PDB entry 2ZZE | X-ray diffraction, 2.16 A resolution | chain A

[Chain A]
Protein: Alanyl-tRNA synthetase
From: Pyrococcus horikoshii
Notes: EC 6.1.1.7
UniProtKB: O58035 (SYA_PYRHO); numbering as in UniProt (aligned over 1-752)
Sequence (752 residues; numbered 1 to 752; the number before each row is that of its first residue):
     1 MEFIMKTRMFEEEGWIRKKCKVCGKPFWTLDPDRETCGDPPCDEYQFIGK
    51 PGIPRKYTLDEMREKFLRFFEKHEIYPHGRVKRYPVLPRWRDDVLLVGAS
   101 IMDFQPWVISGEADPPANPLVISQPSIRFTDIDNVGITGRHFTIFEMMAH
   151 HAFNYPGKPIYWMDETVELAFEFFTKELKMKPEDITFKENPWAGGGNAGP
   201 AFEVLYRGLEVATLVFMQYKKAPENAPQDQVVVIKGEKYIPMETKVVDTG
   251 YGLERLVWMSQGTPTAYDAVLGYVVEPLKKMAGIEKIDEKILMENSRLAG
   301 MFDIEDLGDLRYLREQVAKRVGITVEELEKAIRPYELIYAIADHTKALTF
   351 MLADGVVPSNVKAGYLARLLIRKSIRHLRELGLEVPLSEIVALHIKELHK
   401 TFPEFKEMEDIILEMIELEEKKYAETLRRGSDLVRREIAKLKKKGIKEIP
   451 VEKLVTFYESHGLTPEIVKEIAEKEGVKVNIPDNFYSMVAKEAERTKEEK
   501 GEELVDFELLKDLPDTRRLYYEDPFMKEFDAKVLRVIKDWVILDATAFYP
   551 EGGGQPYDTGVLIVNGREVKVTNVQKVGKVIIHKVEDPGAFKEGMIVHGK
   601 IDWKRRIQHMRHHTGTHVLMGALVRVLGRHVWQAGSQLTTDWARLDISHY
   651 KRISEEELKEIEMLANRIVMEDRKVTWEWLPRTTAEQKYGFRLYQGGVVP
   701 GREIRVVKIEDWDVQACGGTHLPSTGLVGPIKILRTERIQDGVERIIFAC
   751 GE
Not modelled in the structure: 1, 497-503
Modified / non-standard residues: K6, K18, K19, K21, K25, K56, K65, K72, K82, K158, K179, K181, K220, K221, K235, K245, K279, K280, K362, K396, K406, K422, K453, K469, K527, K532, K538, K570, K576, K579, K584, K592, K600, K604, K651, K659, K674, K688, K708, K732 (n-dimethyl-lysine; MLY); C717 (cysteinesulfonic acid; OCS)
Bound ions: Zn2+: C20, C23, C37, C42

[Summary]
C20, C23, C37 and C42 form the Zn2+ site.
Chain A is Alanyl-tRNA synthetase (Pyrococcus horikoshii); the structure, Crystal structure of alanyl-tRNA
synthetase without oligomerization domain in lysine-methylated form, was determined by X-ray diffraction (same
publication as 2ZZF and 2ZZG).
